3RMZ - chains A and C of the 6 polymer chains in the assembly; structure by X-ray diffraction, 1.72 A resolution.

# Chain A
Molecule: Methylamine utilization protein MauG
Organism: Paracoccus denitrificans
Notes: EC 1.-.-.-
UniProtKB: Q51658 (MAUG_PARDP); residues 1-367 here correspond to UniProt positions 21-387 (UniProt number = residue number + 20)
Sequence (373 residues; each row starts with the number of its first residue):
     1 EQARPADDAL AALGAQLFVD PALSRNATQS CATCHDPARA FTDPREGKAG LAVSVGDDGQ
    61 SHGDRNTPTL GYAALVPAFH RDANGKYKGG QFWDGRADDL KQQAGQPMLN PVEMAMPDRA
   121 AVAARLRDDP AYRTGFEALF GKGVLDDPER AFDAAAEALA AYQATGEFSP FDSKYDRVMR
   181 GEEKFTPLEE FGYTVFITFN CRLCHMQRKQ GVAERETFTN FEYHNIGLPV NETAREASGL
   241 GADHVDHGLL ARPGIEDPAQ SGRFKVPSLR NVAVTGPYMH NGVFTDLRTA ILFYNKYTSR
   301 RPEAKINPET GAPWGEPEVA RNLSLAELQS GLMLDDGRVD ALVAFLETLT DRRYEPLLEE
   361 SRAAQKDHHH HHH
Unresolved in the structure: 1-5, 360-373
Sequence notes: engineered mutation Phe199 (Trp219 in Q51658); expression tag (368-373)
Curated features (UniProtKB/Swiss-Prot):
  - binding site (heme c): Cys31, Cys34, His35, Cys201, Cys204, His205, His280
Bound ions: heme c Fe site 1 near His35 (its only coordinating residue here); Ca2+: Asn66, Thr275, Pro277; heme c Fe site 2: His205, Tyr294; Na+ site 1: Asn231, Thr233; Na+ site 2: Leu250, Arg252, Ile255
Residues lining bound ligands:
  - heme c (HEC), molecule 1: Gln29, Ser30, Cys31, Cys34, His35, Ser54, Val55, Gly56, Arg65, Asn66, Thr67, Pro68, Thr69, Leu70, Gln91, Phe92, Trp93, Arg96, Leu100, Gln103, Ala104, Pro107, Met108, Glu113, Met114, Leu159, Gln163, Lys265
  - heme c (HEC), molecule 2: Trp93, Asn200, Cys201, Cys204, His205, His224, Ile226, Leu228, Phe264, Lys265, Val266, Pro267, Leu269, Val272, Tyr278, Met279, His280, Leu287, Ala290, Ile291, Tyr294, Ser324, Glu327, Leu328, Leu334, Leu342, Leu346
What the authors report for this chain:
  - mutagenesis - W199F: abolished catalytic activity on preMADH
  - mutagenesis - W199F (approximately 10%): decreased catalytic activity on quinol MADH

# Chain C
Molecule: Methylamine dehydrogenase light chain
Organism: Paracoccus denitrificans
Notes: EC 1.4.99.3
UniProtKB: A1BBA0 (A1BBA0_PARDP); residues 1-131 here correspond to UniProt positions 58-188 (UniProt number = residue number + 57)
Sequence (137 residues; each row starts with the number of its first residue):
     1 ADAPAGTDPR AKWVPQDNDI QACDYWRHCS IDGNICDCSG GSLTNCPPGT KLATASWVAS
    61 CYNPTDGQSY LIAYRDCCGY NVSGRCPCLN TEGELPVYRP EFANDIIWCF GAEDDAMTYH
   121 CTISPIVGKA SHHHHHH
Unresolved in the structure: 1-6
Sequence notes: expression tag (132-137)
Modified residues: Trp57 (7-hydroxy-l-tryptophan; 0AF)
Cystine bridges: Cys23-Cys88, Cys29-Cys61, Cys36-Cys121, Cys38-Cys86, Cys46-Cys77, Cys78-Cys109
What the authors report for this chain:
  - conformationally variable residues (side-chain flip): Glu101
  - contacts within the chain: Arg99-Glu101 (hydrogen bond)

# Chain A / chain C interface
Contacting residue pairs (31; chain A residue first):
  Met179(A) - Lys129(C)
  Glu190(A) - His132(C)
  Glu190(A) - His133(C)  hydrogen bond (side chain-backbone)
  Phe191(A) - Glu101(C)
  Tyr193(A) - Leu71(C)  hydrophobic
  Thr194(A) - Val58(C)
  Thr194(A) - Glu101(C)
  Thr194(A) - Phe102(C)
  Ile197(A) - Ser56(C)
  Ile197(A) - Val58(C)  hydrophobic
  Ile197(A) - Leu71(C)  hydrophobic
  Thr198(A) - Ser56(C)  hydrogen bond (backbone-side chain)
  Thr198(A) - Val58(C)
  Arg202(A) - Thr54(C)  hydrogen bond (side chain-backbone)
  Arg202(A) - Ser56(C)
  Arg202(A) - Arg75(C)
  Leu203(A) - Thr54(C)
  Gln210(A) - Thr44(C)
  Gln210(A) - Pro125(C)
  Gln210(A) - Ile126(C)
  Gly211(A) - Ile126(C)  hydrogen bond (backbone-backbone)
  Gly211(A) - Val127(C)
  Gly211(A) - Gly128(C)
  Val212(A) - Tyr70(C)  hydrophobic
  Val212(A) - Ile126(C)  hydrophobic
  Ser330(A) - Phe110(C)
  Ser330(A) - Gly111(C)  hydrogen bond (backbone-backbone)
  Leu332(A) - Trp108(C)  hydrophobic
  Leu332(A) - Phe110(C)  hydrophobic
  Arg338(A) - Pro100(C)
  Arg338(A) - Glu101(C)  salt bridge
Other interface residues (no listed pair), chain A (18 interface residues in all): Lys209, Ala326, Gln329
Other interface residues (no listed pair), chain C (24 interface residues in all): Ala55, Trp57, Ala130, Ser131

# Summary
The interface between chain A and chain C involves 18 residues on one side and 24 on the other, with 5
hydrogen bonds and 1 salt bridge. Among the polar pairs are Arg338(A)-Glu101(C), Glu190(A)-His133(C) and
Thr198(A)-Ser56(C). The paper reports that W199F of chain A abolishes catalytic activity on preMADH;
conformational variability at Glu101(C).
Here chain A is Methylamine utilization protein MauG and chain C is Methylamine dehydrogenase light chain,
both from Paracoccus denitrificans. Entry 3RMZ (Crystal Structure of the W199F-MauG/pre-Methylamine
Dehydrogenase Complex) was determined by X-ray diffraction together with 3RLM and 3RN0 from the same study.
